PDB entry 1WQM | X-ray diffraction, 1.80 A resolution | chain A

# Chain A
Protein: Lysozyme
From: Homo sapiens
Notes: EC 3.2.1.17
Reference sequence: P61626 (LYSC_HUMAN); residues 1-130 here correspond to UniProt positions 19-148 (UniProt number = residue number + 18)
Chain sequence (130 residues; numbered 1 to 130; the number before each row is that of its first residue):
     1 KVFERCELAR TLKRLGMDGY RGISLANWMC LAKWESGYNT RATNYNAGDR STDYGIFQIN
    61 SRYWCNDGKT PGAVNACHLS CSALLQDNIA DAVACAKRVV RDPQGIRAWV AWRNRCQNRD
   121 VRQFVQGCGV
Construct notes: engineered mutation Phe-124 (Tyr142 in P61626)
Cystine bridges: Cys-6/Cys-128, Cys-30/Cys-116, Cys-65/Cys-81, Cys-77/Cys-95
Ion coordination: Na+: Ser-61, Cys-65, Val-74
Swiss-Prot annotation at these positions:
  - active site: Glu-35, Asp-53

# Overview
Ser-61, Cys-65 and Val-74 form the Na+ site. Curated annotation (UniProt) lists active-site residues Glu-35
and Asp-53.
Chain A is Lysozyme (Homo sapiens); the structure, Contribution of hydrogen bonds to the conformational
stability of human lysozyme, was determined by X-ray diffraction together with 1WQN, 1WQO, 1WQP, 1WQQ and 1WQR
from the same study.
